Entry 5ZYU (X-ray diffraction, 1.75 A resolution); this record covers chains E and A.

[Chain E]
Molecule: 15-nt DNA strand
Sequence (15 nucleotides; each row starts with the number of its first residue):
     1 AACAACAACA ACAAC
Unresolved in the structure: 1-2, 11-15

[Chain A]
Protein: Mitochondrial genome maintenance exonuclease 1
Source organism: Homo sapiens
Notes: EC 3.1.-.-
Reference sequence: Q9BQP7 (MGME1_HUMAN); residue numbers follow UniProt; this construct covers 91-344
Amino-acid sequence (254 residues; each row starts with the number of its first residue):
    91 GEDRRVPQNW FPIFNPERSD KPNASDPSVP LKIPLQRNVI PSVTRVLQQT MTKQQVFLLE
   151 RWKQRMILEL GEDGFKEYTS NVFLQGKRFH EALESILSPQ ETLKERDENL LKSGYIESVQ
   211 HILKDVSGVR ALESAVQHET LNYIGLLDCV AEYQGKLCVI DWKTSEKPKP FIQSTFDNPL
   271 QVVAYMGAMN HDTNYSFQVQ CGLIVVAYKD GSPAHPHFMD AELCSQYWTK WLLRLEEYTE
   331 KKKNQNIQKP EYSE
Unresolved in the structure: 91-98, 112-118, 191-198, 337-344
Curated features (UniProtKB/Swiss-Prot):
  - active site: Asp238, Asp251, Lys253
  - modified residue: Ser343 (Phosphoserine)
Reported in the primary citation:
  - binding site for the 15-nt DNA strand (chain E): Ser132, Thr134, Trp152, His180, Leu236, Asp238, Lys253, Thr254, Glu256, Lys257, Lys259, Phe266, Gln271, Tyr275
  - contacts within the chain: His180-Trp252 (hydrogen bond)
  - conformationally variable residues: Trp252
  - catalytic residues: Lys253 (proposed by the authors, not directly observed)
  - mutagenesis - T134A, F266A: unchanged catalytic activity on ssDNA2
  - mutagenesis - Q145A, H180Q, E184A, T254A: decreased catalytic activity on ssDNA2
  - mutagenesis - Q145A, H180Q, E184A, E223Q, D238N, D251N, T254A, Q271A, Y275A: decreased catalytic activity with the 15-nt DNA strand (chain E)
  - mutagenesis - T134A, F266A: unchanged catalytic activity with the 15-nt DNA strand (chain E)
  - catalytic residues: His180, Asp238, Asp251
  - mutagenesis - W152A, F173A: decreased catalytic activity on duplex-containing DNAs
  - mutagenesis - W152A, F173A: unchanged catalytic activity on ssDNA1

[How chain E and chain A interact]
Contacting residue pairs (41; chain E residue first):
  DA4(E) - Ser132(A)  sugar contact
  DA4(E) - Ile234(A)  sugar contact
  DA4(E) - Leu236(A)  phosphate contact
  DA5(E) - Ser132(A)  phosphate contact
  DA5(E) - Val133(A)  phosphate contact
  DA5(E) - Thr134(A)  hydrogen bond to the phosphate
  DA5(E) - Lys177(A)  base contact
  DA5(E) - Gly235(A)  phosphate contact
  DA5(E) - Leu236(A)  hydrogen bond to the phosphate
  DA5(E) - Asp238(A)  phosphate contact
  DA5(E) - Gln271(A)  sugar contact
  DA5(E) - Tyr275(A)  hydrogen bond to the phosphate
  DC6(E) - Phe173(A)  base contact
  DC6(E) - Gly176(A)  phosphate contact
  DC6(E) - Lys177(A)  base contact
  DC6(E) - His180(A)  salt bridge to the phosphate
  DC6(E) - Asp238(A)  phosphate contact
  DC6(E) - Lys253(A)  salt bridge to the phosphate
  DC6(E) - Gln271(A)  hydrogen bond to the phosphate
  DA7(E) - Gln138(A)  base contact
  DA7(E) - Val172(A)  phosphate contact
  DA7(E) - Phe173(A)  base contact
  DA7(E) - Gly176(A)  phosphate contact
  DA7(E) - His180(A)  salt bridge to the phosphate
  DA7(E) - Lys253(A)  salt bridge to the phosphate
  DA7(E) - Thr254(A)  hydrogen bond to the phosphate
  DA8(E) - Gln138(A)  hydrogen bond to the base
  DA8(E) - Leu149(A)  base contact
  DA8(E) - Trp152(A)  sugar contact
  DA8(E) - Tyr168(A)  sugar contact
  DA8(E) - Ser255(A)  phosphate contact
  DA8(E) - Glu256(A)  hydrogen bond to the phosphate
  DA8(E) - Lys259(A)  salt bridge to the phosphate
  DC9(E) - Gln145(A)  hydrogen bond to the base
  DC9(E) - Leu148(A)  base contact
  DC9(E) - Leu149(A)  sugar contact
  DC9(E) - Trp152(A)  sugar contact
  DC9(E) - Lys257(A)  salt bridge to the phosphate
  DC9(E) - Phe266(A)  stacking on the base
  DA10(E) - Leu148(A)  phosphate contact
  DA10(E) - Arg151(A)  hydrogen bond to the phosphate
Interface residues without a listed pair, chain A (31 interface residues in all): Arg155, Asp251, Trp252

[Overview]
7 residues of chain E face 31 of chain A across their interface; the contacts include 9 hydrogen bonds, 6 salt
bridges and 1 aromatic stacking contact. Among the polar pairs are DA8(E)-Gln138(A), DC9(E)-Gln145(A) and
DA5(E)-Thr134(A). The paper reports catalytic residues Lys253(A), His180(A) and Asp238(A) among others; Q145A,
H180Q and E184A of chain A, among others, reduce catalytic activity with the 15-nt DNA strand (chain E); 13
substitutions were tested in all.
Chain E is a 15-nt DNA strand and chain A is Mitochondrial genome maintenance exonuclease 1 (Homo sapiens);
the structure, The crystal structure of humanMGME1 with single strand DNA2, was determined by X-ray
diffraction (same publication as 5ZYT, 5ZYV and 5ZYW).
